Entry 1PCR (X-ray diffraction, 2.65 A resolution); this record covers chains L and M of the 3 polymer chains in the assembly.

Chain L:
Molecule: Photosynthetic reaction center
Source organism: Rhodobacter sphaeroides
UniProtKB: P02954 (RCEL_RHOSH); residues 1-281 here = UniProt positions 1-281
Chain sequence (281 residues; numbered 1 to 281; the number before each row is that of its first residue):
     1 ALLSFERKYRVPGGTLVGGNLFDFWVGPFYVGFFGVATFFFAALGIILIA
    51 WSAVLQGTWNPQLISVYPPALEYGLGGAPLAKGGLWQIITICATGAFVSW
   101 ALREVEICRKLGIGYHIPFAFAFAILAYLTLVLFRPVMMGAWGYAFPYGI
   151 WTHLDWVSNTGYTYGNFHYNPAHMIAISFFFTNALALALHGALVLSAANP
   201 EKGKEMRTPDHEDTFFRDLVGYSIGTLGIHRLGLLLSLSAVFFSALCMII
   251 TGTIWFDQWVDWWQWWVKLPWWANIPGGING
Ion coordination: bacteriochlorophyll a Mg site 1 near His-153 (its only coordinating residue here); bacteriochlorophyll a Mg site 2 near His-173 (its only coordinating residue here); Fe ion: His-190, His-230 (shared with His-219(M), Glu-234(M), His-266(M) of chain M)
Small-molecule neighbours:
  - bacteriochlorophyll a (BCL), molecule 1: Ile-46, Tyr-128, Leu-131, Phe-146, Ile-150, His-153, Leu-154, Trp-156, Val-157
  - bacteriochlorophyll a (BCL), molecule 2: Phe-97, Phe-121, Ala-124, Ile-125, Ala-127, Tyr-128, Leu-131, Trp-156, Val-157, Ser-158, Thr-160, Gly-161, Tyr-162, Asn-166, Phe-167, His-168, His-173, Ala-176, Ile-177, Phe-180, Phe-181, Val-241, Ser-244, Ala-245, Cys-247, Met-248
  - bacteriochlorophyll a (BCL), molecule 3: Val-157, Tyr-162, His-168, Phe-181
  - bacteriochlorophyll a (BCL), molecule 4: His-168, Met-174, Ile-177, Ser-178, Phe-181, Thr-182
  - bacteriopheophytin a (BPH), molecule 1: Phe-41, Ala-42, Gly-45, Ile-46, Ile-49, Cys-92, Ala-93, Ala-96, Phe-97, Trp-100, Glu-104, Ile-117, Ala-120, Phe-121, Phe-123, Ala-124, Tyr-128, Tyr-148, Gly-149, Ile-150, His-153, Leu-238, Val-241
  - bacteriopheophytin a (BPH), molecule 2: Phe-181, Ala-184, Leu-185, Ala-188, Leu-189, Leu-219, Val-220
  - ubiquinone-10 (U10), molecule 1: Phe-29, Val-31, Gly-35, Thr-38, Phe-39, Trp-100, Arg-103
  - ubiquinone-10 (U10), molecule 2: Pro-171, Ile-175, Ser-178, Phe-179, Thr-182, Leu-189, Leu-193, Phe-216, Tyr-222, Ser-223, Ile-224, Gly-225, Ile-229, Leu-232, Leu-236, Phe-243, Ile-250, Ile-254, Trp-259, Trp-262

Chain M:
Molecule: Photosynthetic reaction center
Source organism: Rhodobacter sphaeroides
UniProtKB: P02953 (RCEM_RHOSH); residue numbers follow UniProt; this construct covers 1-307
Chain sequence (307 residues; each row starts with the number of its first residue):
     1 AEYQNIFSQVQVRGPADLGMTEDVNLANRSGVGPFSTLLGWFGNAQLGPI
    51 YLGSLGVLSLFSGLMWFFTIGIWFWYQAGWNPAVFLRDLFFFSLEPPAPE
   101 YGLSFAAPLKEGGLWLIASFFMFVAVWSWWGRTYLRAQALGMGKHTAWAF
   151 LSAIWLWMVLGFIRPILMGSWSEAVPYGIFSHLDWTNNFSLVHGNLFYNP
   201 FHGLSIAFLYGSALLFAMHGATILAVSRFGGERELEQIADRGTAAERAAL
   251 FWRWTMGFNATMEGIHRWAIWMAVLVTLTGGIGILLSGTVVDNWYVWGQN
   301 HGMAPLN
Unresolved in the structure: 303-307
Ion coordination: bacteriochlorophyll a Mg site 1 near His-182 (its only coordinating residue here); bacteriochlorophyll a Mg site 2 near His-202 (its only coordinating residue here); Fe ion: His-219, Glu-234, His-266 (shared with His-190(L), His-230(L) of chain L)
Small-molecule neighbours:
  - bacteriochlorophyll a (BCL), molecule 1: Trp-66, Met-122, Val-126, Ala-153, Leu-156, Trp-157, Leu-160, Trp-185, Thr-186, Asn-187, Phe-189, Ser-190, Asn-195, Leu-196, Phe-197, His-202, Ser-205, Ile-206, Leu-209, Tyr-210, Val-276, Thr-277, Gly-280, Gly-281, Gly-283, Ile-284
  - bacteriochlorophyll a (BCL), molecule 2: Phe-90, Met-122, Trp-157, Leu-160, Val-175, Ile-179, His-182, Leu-183, Trp-185, Thr-186
  - bacteriochlorophyll a (BCL), molecule 3: Phe-197, Gly-203, Ile-206, Ala-207, Tyr-210, Gly-211, Leu-214
  - bacteriopheophytin a (BPH), molecule 1: Ser-59, Leu-60, Gly-63, Leu-64, Trp-66, Phe-67, Ala-125, Val-126, Trp-129, Thr-133, Thr-146, Ala-149, Phe-150, Ser-152, Ala-153, Ala-273, Val-274, Thr-277
  - bacteriopheophytin a (BPH), molecule 2: Tyr-210, Ala-213, Leu-214, Ala-217, Met-218, Trp-252, Thr-255, Met-256
  - spheroidene (SPO): Trp-66, Phe-67, Phe-68, Ile-70, Gly-71, Phe-74, Trp-75, Phe-85, Leu-89, Leu-116, Ser-119, Phe-120, Met-122, Phe-123, Trp-157, Met-158, Leu-160, Gly-161, Phe-162, Val-175, Tyr-177, Gly-178, Ile-179, His-182
  - ubiquinone-10 (U10): Leu-214, Leu-215, Met-218, His-219, Thr-222, Ala-245, Ala-248, Ala-249, Trp-252, Met-256, Phe-258, Asn-259, Ala-260, Thr-261, Met-262, Ile-265, Trp-268, Met-272

How chain L and chain M interact:
Residue-residue contacts (204; chain L residue first):
  Ala-1(L) with Arg-253(M)
  Leu-3(L) with Leu-250(M), hydrophobic; Arg-253(M); Asn-259(M)
  Phe-5(L) with Arg-241(M); Glu-246(M); Leu-250(M), hydrophobic
  Glu-6(L) with Leu-250(M); Arg-253(M); Trp-254(M), hydrogen bond
  Lys-8(L) with Glu-246(M), salt bridge
  Tyr-9(L) with Thr-243(M), hydrogen bond; Glu-246(M), hydrogen bond; Arg-247(M); Leu-250(M), hydrophobic; Trp-254(M)
  Arg-10(L) with Trp-254(M)
  Trp-25(L) with Trp-254(M)
  Pro-28(L) with Arg-253(M); Trp-254(M); Gly-257(M)
  Phe-29(L) with Trp-254(M); Thr-255(M); Met-256(M); Gly-257(M)
  Tyr-30(L) with Trp-254(M), hydrogen bond (backbone-backbone)
  Trp-100(L) with Thr-255(M)
  Arg-103(L) with Trp-254(M), hydrogen bond (side chain-backbone); Thr-255(M), hydrogen bond (side chain-backbone)
  Glu-104(L) with Phe-251(M); Thr-255(M)
  Ile-107(L) with Phe-251(M), hydrophobic; Thr-255(M)
  Cys-108(L) with Phe-251(M), hydrophobic
  Lys-110(L) with Trp-254(M)
  Leu-111(L) with Arg-247(M), hydrogen bond (backbone-side chain); Phe-251(M); Trp-254(M), hydrophobic
  Gly-112(L) with Arg-228(M), hydrogen bond (backbone-side chain)
  Ile-113(L) with Ala-225(M); Val-226(M), hydrophobic; Arg-228(M); Arg-247(M); Phe-251(M), hydrophobic
  Gly-114(L) with Ala-225(M), hydrogen bond (backbone-backbone); Arg-228(M)
  His-116(L) with Gln-4(M), hydrogen bond (side chain-backbone); Ala-221(M); Leu-224(M); Ala-225(M)
  Ile-117(L) with Ala-221(M); Thr-222(M); Phe-251(M), hydrophobic; Trp-252(M), hydrophobic
  Trp-151(L) with Phe-197(M)
  Leu-154(L) with Phe-197(M)
  Val-157(L) with Phe-197(M), hydrophobic
  Ser-158(L) with Phe-197(M)
  Tyr-162(L) with Asn-187(M), hydrogen bond; Leu-191(M)
  Asn-166(L) with Leu-183(M); Asp-184(M); Asn-187(M)
  His-168(L) with Leu-183(M), hydrogen bond (side chain-backbone); Thr-186(M); Asn-187(M)
  Tyr-169(L) with Phe-180(M); Asp-184(M), hydrogen bond
  Met-174(L) with Phe-180(M), hydrophobic; Leu-183(M), hydrophobic
  Phe-180(L) with Ala-213(M), hydrophobic
  Asn-183(L) with Ser-212(M); Ala-213(M); Phe-216(M)
  Ala-184(L) with Ala-273(M)
  Ala-186(L) with Phe-216(M)
  Leu-187(L) with Ser-212(M); Phe-216(M), hydrophobic; Ala-273(M), hydrophobic
  Ala-188(L) with Ala-273(M)
  His-190(L) with His-219(M), hydrogen bond; Glu-234(M), salt bridge; His-266(M), hydrogen bond
  Ala-192(L) with His-145(M); Thr-146(M)
  Val-194(L) with Glu-234(M); Leu-235(M), hydrophobic; His-266(M)
  Leu-195(L) with His-145(M); Glu-263(M); His-266(M); Arg-267(M); Ile-270(M), hydrophobic
  Ser-196(L) with Met-142(M); Gly-143(M), hydrogen bond (backbone-backbone); His-145(M)
  Ala-197(L) with Leu-235(M), hydrophobic
  Ala-198(L) with Ile-238(M), hydrophobic
  Asn-199(L) with Gly-143(M); His-145(M); Glu-263(M), hydrogen bond; Arg-267(M), hydrogen bond
  Pro-200(L) with Gly-141(M); Gly-143(M)
  Glu-201(L) with Gln-138(M); Gly-141(M), hydrogen bond (backbone-backbone); Met-142(M); Lys-144(M), salt bridge
  Met-206(L) with Ile-238(M), hydrophobic
  Arg-207(L) with Glu-22(M), salt bridge; Leu-140(M), hydrogen bond (side chain-backbone); Gly-141(M)
  Thr-208(L) with Leu-235(M)
  Pro-209(L) with Leu-235(M)
  Asp-210(L) with Met-20(M)
  His-211(L) with Met-20(M); Glu-22(M), salt bridge; Met-142(M)
  Glu-212(L) with Met-142(M); Leu-235(M)
  Thr-214(L) with Gly-19(M); Met-20(M), hydrogen bond (side chain-backbone); Arg-29(M)
  Phe-215(L) with Thr-133(M); Arg-136(M); Ala-137(M); Leu-140(M), hydrophobic; Met-142(M), hydrophobic; Thr-146(M)
  Arg-217(L) with Asn-44(M), hydrogen bond; Gln-46(M), hydrogen bond (side chain-backbone); Gly-48(M); Pro-49(M); Ile-50(M); Tyr-51(M)
  Asp-218(L) with Val-24(M); Arg-29(M), salt bridge; Ile-50(M); Tyr-51(M), hydrogen bond (backbone-backbone); Arg-132(M), hydrogen bond (backbone-side chain)
  Leu-219(L) with Ile-50(M); Trp-129(M); Arg-132(M), hydrogen bond (backbone-side chain); Thr-133(M)
  Val-220(L) with Ile-50(M); Trp-129(M), hydrophobic
  Gly-221(L) with Gly-48(M), hydrogen bond (backbone-backbone); Pro-49(M); Ile-50(M)
  Tyr-222(L) with Asn-44(M), hydrogen bond (side chain-backbone); Gln-46(M); Leu-47(M), hydrophobic
  Ser-223(L) with Asn-44(M)
  Ile-224(L) with Gly-43(M); Asn-44(M), hydrogen bond (backbone-backbone)
  Thr-226(L) with Glu-232(M), hydrogen bond (side chain-backbone)
  Leu-227(L) with Asn-5(M); Glu-232(M)
  Gly-228(L) with Phe-42(M)
  Ile-229(L) with Phe-216(M)
  His-230(L) with His-219(M), hydrogen bond; Gly-220(M); Ile-223(M); Glu-234(M), salt bridge
  Arg-231(L) with Tyr-3(M); Asn-5(M), hydrogen bond; Ile-6(M), hydrogen bond (side chain-backbone); Phe-7(M); Ser-8(M), hydrogen bond; Trp-41(M); Phe-42(M), hydrogen bond (side chain-backbone); Leu-224(M)
  Leu-232(L) with Phe-42(M), hydrophobic
  Gly-233(L) with Phe-216(M)
  Leu-234(L) with Ala-217(M); Ala-221(M), hydrophobic; Leu-224(M), hydrophobic
  Leu-235(L) with Phe-42(M), hydrophobic
  Ser-237(L) with Ala-213(M), hydrogen bond (side chain-backbone); Phe-216(M); Ala-217(M), hydrogen bond (side chain-backbone)
  Trp-263(L) with Phe-180(M), hydrophobic
  Trp-266(L) with Leu-86(M), hydrogen bond (side chain-backbone); Arg-87(M), hydrogen bond (side chain-backbone)
  Val-267(L) with Arg-87(M); Asp-88(M)
  Trp-272(L) with Ala-83(M); Leu-86(M), hydrophobic; Arg-87(M), hydrogen bond (backbone-side chain)
  Ala-273(L) with Arg-87(M)
  Ile-275(L) with Val-84(M), hydrophobic; Arg-87(M), hydrogen bond (backbone-side chain)
  Gly-277(L) with Val-84(M); Arg-87(M), hydrogen bond (backbone-side chain); Asp-88(M)
  Gly-278(L) with Gln-77(M); Val-84(M); Asp-88(M)
  Ile-279(L) with Asp-88(M), hydrogen bond (backbone-side chain); Phe-91(M), hydrophobic; Phe-92(M), hydrophobic
  Asn-280(L) with Arg-87(M); Asp-88(M), hydrogen bond; Phe-91(M)
Also at the interface, not in a pair above, chain L (96 interface residues in all): Ser-4, Tyr-115, Asp-155, Phe-181, Leu-189, Gly-191, Leu-193, Lys-204, Asp-213, Gly-281
Also at the interface, not in a pair above, chain M (98 interface residues in all): Glu-2, Leu-39, Ala-78, Asn-81, Phe-90, Ala-149, Tyr-198, Leu-209, Leu-215, Met-218, Phe-229, Ala-239, Ala-269, Met-272

Overview:
The interface between chain L and chain M involves 96 residues on one side and 98 on the other, with 44
hydrogen bonds and 7 salt bridges. Polar pairs include Lys-8(L)/Glu-246(M), His-190(L)/Glu-234(M) and
Glu-201(L)/Lys-144(M).
Here chain L is Photosynthetic reaction center and chain M is Photosynthetic reaction center, both from
Rhodobacter sphaeroides. Entry 1PCR (Structure of the photosynthetic reaction centre from rhodobacter
sphaeroides at 2.65 angstroms resolution: cofactors and protein-cofactor ...) was determined by X-ray
diffraction.
